5B0Y - chains C and I of the 10 polymer chains in the assembly; structure by X-ray diffraction, 2.56 A resolution.

== Chain C ==
Protein: Histone H2A type 1-B/E
Source organism: Homo sapiens
UniProt: P04908 (H2A1B_HUMAN); residues 0-129 here correspond to UniProt positions 1-130 (UniProt number = residue number + 1)
Chain sequence (133 residues; each row starts with the number of its first residue; numbers below 1 keep their minus sign (Gly-3 is residue -3)):
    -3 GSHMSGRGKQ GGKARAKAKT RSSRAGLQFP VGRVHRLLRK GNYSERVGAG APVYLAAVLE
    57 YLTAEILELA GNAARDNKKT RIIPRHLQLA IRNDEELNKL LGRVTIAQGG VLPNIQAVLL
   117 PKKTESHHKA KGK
Disordered / not traced: -3 to 13, 119-129
Differences from the reference sequence: expression tag (-3 to -1)
UniProt features mapped onto this chain:
  - modified residue: Ser1 (N-acetylserine), Arg3 (Citrulline), Lys5 (N6-(2-hydroxyisobutyryl)lysine), Lys9 (N6-(2-hydroxyisobutyryl)lysine), Lys13 (N6-(beta-hydroxybutyryl)lysine), Lys36 (N6-(2-hydroxyisobutyryl)lysine), Lys74 (N6-(2-hydroxyisobutyryl)lysine), Lys75 (N6-(2-hydroxyisobutyryl)lysine), Lys95 (N6-(2-hydroxyisobutyryl)lysine), Gln104 (N5-methylglutamine), Lys118 (N6-(2-hydroxyisobutyryl)lysine), Lys119 (N6-crotonyllysine), Thr120 (Phosphothreonine), Lys125 (N6-crotonyllysine)
  - cross-link (Glycyl lysine isopeptide (Lys-Gly)): Lys13 (interchain with G-Cter in ubiquitin), Lys15 (interchain with G-Cter in ubiquitin), Lys119 (interchain with G-Cter in ubiquitin)

== Chain I ==
Molecule: 146-nt DNA strand
Source organism: Homo sapiens
Sequence (146 nucleotides; numbered 1 to 146; the number before each row is that of its first residue):
     1 ATCAATATCC ACCTGCAGAT TCTACCAAAA GTGTATTTGG AAACTGCTCC ATCAAAAGGC
    61 ATGTTCAGCT GAATTCAGCT GAACATGCCT TTTGATGGAG CAGTTTCCAA ATACACTTTT
   121 GGTAGAATCT GCAGGTGGAT ATTGAT
Metal / ion sites: Mn2+ site 1 near DG68 (its only coordinating residue here); Mn2+ site 2 near DG121 (its only coordinating residue here); Mn2+ site 3 near DG134 (its only coordinating residue here)

== Interface between chain C and chain I ==
Pairs across the interface (14; chain C residue first):
  Ala14(C) - DA30(I)  phosphate contact
  Ala14(C) - DG31(I)  phosphate contact
  Lys15(C) - DA30(I)  sugar contact
  Lys15(C) - DG31(I)  hydrogen bond to the phosphate
  Thr16(C) - DA30(I)  phosphate contact
  Arg17(C) - DA30(I)  salt bridge to the phosphate
  Arg20(C) - DG31(I)  salt bridge to the phosphate
  Gly28(C) - DA29(I)  sugar contact
  Gly28(C) - DA30(I)  phosphate contact
  Arg29(C) - DA29(I)  sugar contact
  Arg32(C) - DA29(I)  salt bridge to the phosphate
  Arg42(C) - DT38(I)  sugar contact
  Lys74(C) - DA11(I)  salt bridge to the phosphate
  Arg77(C) - DA19(I)  sugar contact
Also at the interface, not in a pair above, chain C (12 interface residues in all): Ser18
Also at the interface, not in a pair above, chain I (7 interface residues in all): DT37

== Overview ==
The interface between chain C and chain I involves 12 residues on one side and 7 on the other; the contacts
include 1 hydrogen bond and 4 salt bridges. Polar contacts include Lys15(C)-DG31(I), Arg17(C)-DA30(I) and
Arg20(C)-DG31(I).
Here chain C is Histone H2A type 1-B/E and chain I is a 146-nt DNA strand, both from Homo sapiens. Entry 5B0Y
(Crystal structure of the nucleosome containing histone H3 with the crotonylated lysine 122) was determined by
X-ray diffraction, deposited together with 5B0Z.
